PDB entry 7YKT | electron microscopy, 5.90 A resolution (low resolution: residue-level contacts below are approximate; hydrogen-bond / salt-bridge calls are withheld) | chains F and E of the 6 polymer chains in the assembly

== Chain F (and E) ==
Molecule: ATPase family gene 2 protein
Source organism: Saccharomyces cerevisiae
Notes: EC 3.6.4.10; chain E of this document is another copy of the same molecule, construct and numbering; everything in this record applies to it too
UniProt: P32794 (AFG2_YEAST); numbering as in UniProt (aligned over 1-780)
Amino-acid sequence (780 residues; numbered 1 to 780; the number before each row is that of its first residue):
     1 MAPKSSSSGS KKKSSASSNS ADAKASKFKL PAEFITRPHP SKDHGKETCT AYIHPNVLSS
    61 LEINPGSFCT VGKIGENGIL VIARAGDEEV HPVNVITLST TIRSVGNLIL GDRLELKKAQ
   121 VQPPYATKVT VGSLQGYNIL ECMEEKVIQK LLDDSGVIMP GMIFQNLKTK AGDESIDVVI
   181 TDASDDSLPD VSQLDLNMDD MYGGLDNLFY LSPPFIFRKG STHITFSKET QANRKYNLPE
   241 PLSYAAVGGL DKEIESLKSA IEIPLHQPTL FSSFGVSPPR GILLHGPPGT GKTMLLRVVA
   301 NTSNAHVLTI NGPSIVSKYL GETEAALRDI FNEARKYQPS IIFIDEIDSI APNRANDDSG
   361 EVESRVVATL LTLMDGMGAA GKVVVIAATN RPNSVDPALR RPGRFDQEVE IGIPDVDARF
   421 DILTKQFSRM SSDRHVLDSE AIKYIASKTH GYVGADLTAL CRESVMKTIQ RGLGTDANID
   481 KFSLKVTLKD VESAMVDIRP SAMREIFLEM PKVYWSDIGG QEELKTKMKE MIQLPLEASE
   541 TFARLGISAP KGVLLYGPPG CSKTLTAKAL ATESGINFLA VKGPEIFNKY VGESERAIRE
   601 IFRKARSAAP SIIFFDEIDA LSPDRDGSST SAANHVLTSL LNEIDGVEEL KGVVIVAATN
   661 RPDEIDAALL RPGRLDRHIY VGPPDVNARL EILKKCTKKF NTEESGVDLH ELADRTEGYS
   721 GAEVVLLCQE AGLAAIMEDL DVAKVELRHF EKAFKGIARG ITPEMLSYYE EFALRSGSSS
Not modelled in the structure: 1-27, 206-219, 777-780
Small-molecule neighbours:
  - ADP (adenosine-5'-diphosphate): P559, G560, S562, K563, T564, L565, K568, D616, E617, N660, I692, K695, G721, A722, V725
  - ATP (adenosine-5'-triphosphate): G248, P288, G289, T290, G291, K292, T293, M294, I422, G454, A455, T458
Curated features (UniProtKB/Swiss-Prot):
  - binding site (ATP): G286 to T293, G557 to T564
  - mutagenesis: F343 (F343L: In dgr1-sup*; moderate loss of catalytic activity. No growth defect. Restores growth and formation of 60S ribosomal subunit maturation but not catalytic activity or oligomerization ...), E346 (E346Q: Reduces basal and RLP24-dependent ATPase activity. Increases interaction with RLP24. Slightly reduces RLP24 release. Does not affect composition of pre-60S ribosomal particles or growth), L457 (L457S: In afg2-18, drg1-18 or drg1-ts; temperature sensitive mutant. At the restrictive temperature of 37 degrees Celsius, impaired growth ...), C561 to S562 (Increases ATPase activity and reduces affinity for ATP. Mild defect in oligomerization), C561 (C561T: In drg1-11; severe loss of ATPase activity. Severe loss of oligomerization. Resistant to diazaborine-mediated growth inhibition), S562 (S562G: Increases ATPase activity. Loss of oligomerization), A569 (A569V: In drg1-3; resistant to diazaborine-mediated growth inhibition), E617 (E617Q: Increases basal ATPase activity. Reduces RLP24-mediated activation. Does not affect interaction with RLP24 ...), V725 (V725E: In drg1-1; slight loss of ATPase activity. No effect on affinity for ATP or oligomerization. Resistant to diazaborine-mediated growth inhibition ...)

== Chain F / chain E interface ==
Residue-residue contacts - 59 pairs, chain F then chain E:
  I263(F) with I469(E)
  T269(F) with K481(E)
  L270(F) with I469(E); K481(E)
  F271(F) with R462(E); V465(E); M466(E)
  S272(F) with R234(E)
  S273(F) with R234(E); R434(E); K481(E)
  F274(F) with M430(E); R434(E); V465(E); V486(E)
  V276(F) with C461(E); R462(E)
  S277(F) with R462(E)
  P278(F) with R462(E)
  P279(F) with R462(E)
  K318(F) with K318(E)
  L320(F) with K318(E)
  R354(F) with E346(E)
  R365(F) with P313(E); S314(E); V316(E)
  A379(F) with N237(E)
  A380(F) with N237(E)
  R401(F) with P288(E)
  P402(F) with A455(E); A459(E)
  D406(F) with R462(E)
  Q407(F) with E463(E)
  E530(F) with L733(E); M737(E)
  L534(F) with L733(E); I736(E)
  F542(F) with L733(E); I736(E)
  R544(F) with K699(E); D741(E)
  L545(F) with K699(E); F700(E)
  G546(F) with Q729(E)
  I547(F) with Q729(E); G732(E); L733(E)
  S548(F) with Q729(E)
  P550(F) with L733(E)
  V591(F) with K589(E)
  R603(F) with R499(E); M503(E)
  R606(F) with R499(E)
  S607(F) with R499(E)
  S631(F) with K589(E)
  E643(F) with M503(E)
  V647(F) with E505(E)
  P672(F) with L726(E)
  G673(F) with L726(E)
Interface residues without a listed pair, chain F (48 interface residues in all): S259, Q267, N332, K336, Q338, S364, T541, R599, E648
Interface residues without a listed pair, chain E (41 interface residues in all): G75, N77, D190, S317, D456, Q470, N478, K485

== In short ==
The interface between chain F and chain E involves 48 residues on one side and 41 on the other. Chain F binds
ATP and ADP. From UniProt: 16 ATP-binding residues and 8 mutagenesis sites on chain F.
Both chains are ATPase family gene 2 protein (Saccharomyces cerevisiae). Entry 7YKT (Cryo-EM structure of Drg1
hexamer in helical state treated with ADP/AMPPNP/benzo-diazaborine) was determined by electron microscopy
together with 7WBB, 7WD3, 7YKK, 7YKL and 7YKZ from the same study.
